Entry 7O4J (electron microscopy, 2.90 A resolution); this record covers chains N and W of the 30 polymer chains in the assembly.

Chain N:
Molecule: Non-template DNA
Sequence (106 nucleotides; each row starts with the number of its first residue):
     1 CGAGAACAGT AGCACGCTGT GTATATAATA GCTATGGAAC GTTCGATTCA CCTCCGATGT
    61 GTGTTGTACA TACATAAAAA TATCATAGCA CAACTGCGCT GTGTCA
Not modelled in the structure: 1-10, 46-62, 73-106

Chain W:
Name: Transcription initiation factor IIE subunit alpha
Organism: Saccharomyces cerevisiae (strain ATCC 204508 / S288c)
Reference sequence: P36100 (T2EA_YEAST); numbering as in UniProt (aligned over 1-482)
Amino-acid sequence (492 residues; numbered 1 to 492; the number before each row is that of its first residue):
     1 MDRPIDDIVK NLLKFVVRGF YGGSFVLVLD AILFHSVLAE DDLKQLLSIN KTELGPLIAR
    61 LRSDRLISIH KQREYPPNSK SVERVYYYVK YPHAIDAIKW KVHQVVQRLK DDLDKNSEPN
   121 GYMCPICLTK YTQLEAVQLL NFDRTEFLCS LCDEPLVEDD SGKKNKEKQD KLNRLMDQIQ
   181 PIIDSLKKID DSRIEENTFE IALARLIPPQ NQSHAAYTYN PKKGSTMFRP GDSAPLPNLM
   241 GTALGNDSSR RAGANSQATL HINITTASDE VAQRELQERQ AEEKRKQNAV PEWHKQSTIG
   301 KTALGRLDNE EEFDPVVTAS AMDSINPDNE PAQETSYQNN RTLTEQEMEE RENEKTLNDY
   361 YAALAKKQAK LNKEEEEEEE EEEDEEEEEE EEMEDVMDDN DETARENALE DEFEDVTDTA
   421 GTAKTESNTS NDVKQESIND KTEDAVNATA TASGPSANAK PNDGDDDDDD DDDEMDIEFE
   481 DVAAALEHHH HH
Not modelled in the structure: 1, 236-257, 307-348, 370-408, 417-492
Construct notes: expression tag (483-492)
Bound ions: Zn2+: Cys124, Cys127, Cys149, Cys152
Curated features (UniProtKB/Swiss-Prot):
  - zinc finger: Cys124 to Cys152 (C4-type)

Chain N / chain W interface:
Contacting residue pairs - 7 pairs, chain N then chain W:
  DA38(N) with Asn50(W), phosphate contact; Thr52(W), hydrogen bond to the phosphate
  DA39(N) with Asn50(W), phosphate contact; Lys51(W), salt bridge to the phosphate; Thr52(W), phosphate contact
  DC40(N) with Lys51(W), salt bridge to the phosphate
  DT43(N) with Lys80(W), base contact

Summary:
Chain N and chain W each contribute 4 residues to their interface; the contacts include 1 hydrogen bond and 2
salt bridges. Polar contacts include DA38(N)-Thr52(W), DA39(N)-Lys51(W) and DC40(N)-Lys51(W). The Zn2+ site is
built by Cys124(W), Cys127(W), Cys149(W) and Cys152(W).
Chain N is Non-template DNA and chain W is Transcription initiation factor IIE subunit alpha (Saccharomyces
cerevisiae (strain ATCC 204508 / S288c)); the structure, Yeast RNA polymerase II transcription pre-initiation
complex (consensus), was determined by electron microscopy (same publication as 7O4I, 7O4K, 7O4L, 7O72, 7O73
and 7O75).
